8T1G - chains J and K of the 12 polymer chains in the assembly; structure by X-ray diffraction, 3.50 A resolution.

== Chain J ==
Protein: 1E11 Fab Heavy chain
From: Homo sapiens
Notes: antibody fragment or engineered binder
Amino-acid sequence (232 residues; numbered 1 to 218 plus 14 insertion-coded residues; the number before each row is that of its first residue; a row labelled like 82A-82C holds insertion residues (82A, then the next letters in order)):
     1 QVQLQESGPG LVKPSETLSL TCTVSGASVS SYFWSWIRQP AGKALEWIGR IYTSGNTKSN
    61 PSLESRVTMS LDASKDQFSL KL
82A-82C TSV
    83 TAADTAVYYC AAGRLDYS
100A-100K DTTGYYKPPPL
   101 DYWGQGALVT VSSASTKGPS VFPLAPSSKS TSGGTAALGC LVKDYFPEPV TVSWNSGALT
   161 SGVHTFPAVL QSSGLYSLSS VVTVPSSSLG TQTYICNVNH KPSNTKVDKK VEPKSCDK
Unresolved in the structure: 217-218
Disulfide bonds: Cys22-Cys92, Cys140-Cys196

== Chain K ==
Protein: 1E11 Fab Light chain
From: Homo sapiens
Notes: antibody fragment or engineered binder
Amino-acid sequence (219 residues; numbered 1 to 214 plus 5 insertion-coded residues; the number before each row is that of its first residue; a row labelled like 27A-27E holds insertion residues (27A, then the next letters in order)):
     1 DVVMTQSPLS LPVTLGQPAS ISCRSSQ
27A-27E GLAFL
    28 DGNTYLSWFQ QRPGQSPRRL IYKVSNRDSG VPDRFSGSGS RTDFTLKISR VEAEDVGVYY
    88 CMQGTHWPLT FGGGTKVEIK RTVAAPSVFI FPPSDEQLKS GTASVVCLLN NFYPREAKVQ
   148 WKVDNALQSG NSQESVTEQD SKDSTYSLSS TLTLSKADYE KHKVYACEVT HQGLRSPVTK
   208 SFNRGEC
Disulfide bonds: Cys23-Cys88, Cys134-Cys194

== Interface between chain J and chain K ==
Cross-chain cystine bridges: Cys216(J)-Cys214(K)
Pairs across the interface - 74 pairs, chain J then chain K:
  Gln39(J) with Gln38(K), hydrogen bond; Tyr87(K), hydrogen bond
  Ala44(J) with Gly99(K)
  Leu45(J) with Phe98(K)
  Trp47(J) with Trp94(K), hydrophobic; Pro95(K), hydrophobic; Leu96(K)
  Arg50(J) with Trp94(K)
  Lys58(J) with Trp94(K)
  Asn60(J) with Pro95(K)
  Tyr91(J) with Gln38(K), hydrogen bond; Ser43(K); Pro44(K)
  Thr100C(J) with Phe27D(K)
  Tyr100E(J) with Trp94(K)
  Tyr100F(J) with Phe27D(K); Trp94(K), hydrogen bond (backbone-side chain)
  Lys100G(J) with Phe27D(K); Tyr32(K); Gly91(K); Trp94(K)
  Pro100H(J) with Gly91(K); Thr92(K); His93(K); Trp94(K), hydrophobic; Leu96(K), hydrophobic
  Pro100J(J) with Arg46(K)
  Leu100K(J) with Phe36(K), hydrophobic; Arg46(K); Met89(K), hydrophobic; Leu96(K), hydrophobic; Phe98(K), hydrophobic
  Asp101(J) with Arg46(K), salt bridge
  Trp103(J) with Phe36(K); Pro44(K)
  Gly104(J) with Ser43(K), hydrogen bond (backbone-side chain)
  Gln105(J) with Ser43(K)
  Phe122(J) with Ser121(K); Gln124(K)
  Pro123(J) with Ser121(K); Glu123(K)
  Leu124(J) with Phe118(K); Val133(K), hydrophobic
  Ala125(J) with Phe118(K); Pro119(K)
  Ser127(J) with Cys214(K)
  Ser128(J) with Cys214(K), hydrogen bond (side chain-backbone)
  Ala137(J) with Phe116(K), hydrophobic; Phe118(K)
  Leu138(J) with Phe118(K), hydrophobic
  Leu141(J) with Ser131(K)
  Lys143(J) with Gln124(K); Ser131(K)
  His164(J) with Asn137(K), hydrogen bond; Asn138(K), hydrogen bond; Thr164(K); Ser174(K), hydrogen bond
  Phe166(J) with Leu135(K), hydrophobic; Ser162(K); Thr164(K); Ser174(K); Leu175(K); Ser176(K)
  Pro167(J) with Ser162(K), hydrogen bond (backbone-side chain); Val163(K)
  Val169(J) with Gln160(K)
  Leu170(J) with Gln160(K), hydrogen bond (backbone-side chain)
  Val181(J) with Leu135(K), hydrophobic
  Thr183(J) with Asn137(K)
  Lys209(J) with Glu123(K), salt bridge
  Lys214(J) with Asp122(K); Gly212(K); Glu213(K)
  Cys216(J) with Cys214(K), disulfide
Also at the interface, not in a pair above, chain J (48 interface residues in all): Ile37, Lys43, Pro61, Pro100I, Val121, Pro126, Thr135, Gln171, Ser179
Also at the interface, not in a pair above, chain K (45 interface residues in all): Asp1, Leu27E, Gln42, Thr129, Thr178, Thr180

== In short ==
Chain J and chain K form an interface of 48 and 45 residues respectively; the contacts include 1 disulfide
bond, 11 hydrogen bonds and 2 salt bridges. Polar contacts include Asp101(J)-Arg46(K), Lys209(J)-Glu123(K) and
Gln39(J)-Gln38(K).
Here chain J is 1E11 Fab Heavy chain and chain K is 1E11 Fab Light chain, both from Homo sapiens. Entry 8T1G
(The crystal structure of hemagglutinin form a h7n9 influenza virus (a/shanghai/1/2013) in complex with
antibody 1E11) was determined by X-ray diffraction (same publication as 8VEB, 8VED, 8VEE and 8VEF).
